1WX2 - chains A and B; structure by X-ray diffraction, 1.80 A resolution.

# Chain A
Molecule: tyrosinase
Organism: Streptomyces castaneoglobisporus
Notes: EC 1.14.18.1
UniProt: Q83WS2 (Q83WS2_9ACTO); residue numbers follow UniProt; this construct covers 1-273
Amino-acid sequence (281 residues; each row starts with the number of its first residue):
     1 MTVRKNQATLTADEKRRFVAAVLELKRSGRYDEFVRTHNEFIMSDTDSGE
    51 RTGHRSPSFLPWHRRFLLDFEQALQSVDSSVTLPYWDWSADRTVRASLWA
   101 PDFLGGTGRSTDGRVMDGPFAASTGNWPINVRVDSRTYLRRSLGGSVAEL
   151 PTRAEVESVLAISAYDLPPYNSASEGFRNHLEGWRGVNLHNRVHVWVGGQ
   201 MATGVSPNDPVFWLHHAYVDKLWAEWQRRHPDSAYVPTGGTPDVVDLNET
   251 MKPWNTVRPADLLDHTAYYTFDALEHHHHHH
Disordered / not traced: 1, 275-281
Bound ions: Cu ion site 1: His38, His54, His63 (together with peroxide ion); Cu ion site 2 near His180 (its only coordinating residue here); Cu ion site 3: His190, His194, His216 (together with peroxide ion)
Residues lining bound ligands: peroxide ion (PER): His38, Ile42, His54, Phe59, His63, His190, His194, Ser206, Phe212, His216

# Chain B
Molecule: MelC
Organism: Streptomyces castaneoglobisporus
UniProt: Q83WS1 (Q83WS1_9ACTO); residue numbers follow UniProt; this construct covers 1-126
Amino-acid sequence (134 residues; numbered 1 to 134; the number before each row is that of its first residue):
     1 MPEITRRRALTAAAAVAATASAAVTLAAPAASAAGHHEPAAPESFDEVYK
    51 GRRIQGRPARGAAHHHEHGGGYEVFVDGVQLHVMRNADGSWISVVSHYDP
   101 VPTPRAAARAAVDELQGAPLLPFPANLEHHHHHH
Disordered / not traced: 1-39, 60-70, 123-134
Bound ions: Cu ion: His82, Met84, His97

# Chain A / chain B interface
Contacting residue pairs (49; chain A residue first):
  His38(A) with Tyr98(B)
  Asn39(A) with Val94(B)
  Ile42(A) with His97(B), hydrogen bond (backbone-side chain); Tyr98(B)
  Met43(A) with His82(B), hydrogen bond (backbone-side chain)
  Asp45(A) with Met84(B)
  Thr46(A) with Met84(B)
  Asp47(A) with Asn86(B); Ala87(B), hydrogen bond (side chain-backbone)
  Arg55(A) with Met84(B); Asn86(B), hydrogen bond; Ile92(B); His97(B)
  Thr111(A) with Gln116(B), hydrogen bond (backbone-side chain)
  Asp112(A) with Gln116(B)
  Arg132(A) with Leu121(B)
  Val133(A) with Val94(B), hydrophobic; Val95(B), hydrophobic; Leu120(B), hydrophobic; Leu121(B), hydrogen bond (backbone-backbone)
  Asp134(A) with Glu114(B); Leu115(B); Ala118(B)
  Ser135(A) with Pro119(B), hydrogen bond (backbone-backbone); Leu121(B)
  Arg136(A) with Glu114(B), hydrogen bond (side chain-backbone); Leu115(B), hydrogen bond (side chain-backbone); Gln116(B), hydrogen bond; Ala118(B)
  Arg140(A) with Glu114(B), salt bridge
  Ser172(A) with Ala87(B)
  Ala173(A) with Ala87(B), hydrophobic
  Trp184(A) with Ile92(B), hydrophobic; His97(B); Pro100(B), hydrophobic
  Arg185(A) with Asp88(B), salt bridge
  Asn191(A) with Tyr98(B)
  His194(A) with Tyr98(B)
  Val195(A) with Tyr98(B)
  Met201(A) with Tyr98(B)
  Ala202(A) with Val95(B); Ser96(B); His97(B), hydrogen bond (backbone-backbone); Tyr98(B)
  Thr203(A) with Val94(B); Val95(B); Tyr98(B), hydrogen bond (backbone-side chain)
  Gly204(A) with Val94(B), hydrogen bond (backbone-backbone)
  Ser206(A) with Tyr98(B), hydrogen bond
Also at the interface, not in a pair above, chain A (32 interface residues in all): Ser110, Asn171, His190, Gly199
Also at the interface, not in a pair above, chain B (21 interface residues in all): Arg85, Asp99

# Overview
The interface between chain A and chain B involves 32 residues on one side and 21 on the other, with 14
hydrogen bonds and 2 salt bridges. Polar contacts include Arg140(A)-Glu114(B), Arg185(A)-Asp88(B) and
Ile42(A)-His97(B). Bound to chain A: peroxide ion.
Here chain A is tyrosinase and chain B is MelC, both from Streptomyces castaneoglobisporus. Entry 1WX2
(Crystal Structure of the oxy-form of the copper-bound Streptomyces castaneoglobisporus tyrosinase complexed
with a caddie protein ...) was determined by X-ray diffraction together with 1WX4, 1WX5, 1WXC, 2AHK, 2AHL and
2ZMX from the same study.
